Entry 8B12 (electron microscopy, 1.86 A resolution); this record covers chains F and X of the 10 polymer chains in the assembly.

[Chain F]
Molecule: Major carboxysome shell protein CsoS1A
Organism: Halothiobacillus neapolitanus
UniProt: P45689 (CSOSA_HALNC); residue numbers follow UniProt; this construct covers 1-98
Sequence (98 residues; row label = number of the first residue in the row):
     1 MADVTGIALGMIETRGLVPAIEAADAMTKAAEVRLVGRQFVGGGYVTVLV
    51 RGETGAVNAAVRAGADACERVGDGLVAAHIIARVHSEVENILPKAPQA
Not modelled in the structure: 1-5
Reported in the primary citation:
  - self-association interface (contacts with another copy of this molecule): Arg83

[Chain X]
Molecule: Carboxysome assembly protein CsoS2B
Organism: Halothiobacillus neapolitanus
UniProt: O85041 (CSOS2_HALNC); residues 7-869 here = UniProt positions 7-869
Sequence (863 residues; numbered 7 to 869; the number before each row is that of its first residue):
     7 MNPADLSGLSGKELARARRAALSKQGKAAVSNKTASVNRSTKQAASSINT
    57 NQVRSSVNEVPTDYQMADQLCSTIDHADFGTESNRVRDLCRQRREALSTI
   107 GKKAVKTNGKPSGRVRPQQSVVHNDAMIENAGDTNQSSSTSLNNELSEIC
   157 SIADDMPERFGSQAKTVRDICRARRQALSERGTRAVPPKPQSQGGPGRNG
   207 YQIDGYLDTALHGRDAAKRHREMLCQYGRGTAPSCKPTGRVKNSVQSGNA
   257 APKKVETGHTLSGGSVTGTQVDRKSHVTGNEPGTCRAVTGTEYVGTEQFT
   307 SFCNTSPKPNATKVNVTTTARGRPVSGTEVSRTEKVTGNESGVCRNVTGT
   357 EYMSNEAHFSLCGTAAKPSQADKVMFGATARTHQVVSGSDEFRPSSVTGN
   407 ESGAKRTITGSQYADEGLARLTINGAPAKVARTHTFAGSDVTGTEIGRST
   457 RVTGDESGSCRSISGTEYLSNEQFQSFCDTKPQRSPFKVGQDRTNKGQSV
   507 TGNLVDRSELVTGNEPGSCSRVTGSQYGQSKICGGGVGKVRSMRTLRGTS
   557 VSGQQLDHAPKMSGDERGGCMPVTGNEYYGREHFEPFCTSTPEPEAQSTE
   607 QSLTCEGQIISGTSVDASDLVTGNEIGEQQLISGDAYVGAQQTGCLPTSP
   657 RFNQTGNVQSMGFKNTNQPEQNFAPGEVMPTDFSIQTPARSAQNRITGND
   707 IAPSGRITGPGMLATGLITGTPEFRHAARELVGSPQPMAMAMANRNKAAQ
   757 APVVQPEVVATQEKPELVCAPRSDQMDRVSGEGKERCHITGDDWSVNKHI
   807 TGTAGQWASGRNPSMRGNARVVETSAFANRNVPKPEKPGSKITGSSGNDT
   857 QGSLITYSGGARG
Not modelled in the structure: 7-711, 732-772, 824-828
Differences from the reference sequence: conflict Val111 (Ala in O85041), Asn114 (Thr in O85041)
Cystine bridges: Cys775-Cys793

[Interface between chain F and chain X]
Residue-residue contacts (16; chain F residue first):
  Glu22(F) - Arg731(X)  salt bridge
  Ala65(F) - Met821(X)  hydrophobic
  Arg70(F) - Phe730(X)
  Leu75(F) - Gly823(X)
  Val76(F) - Arg822(X)
  Val76(F) - Gly823(X)  hydrogen bond (backbone-backbone)
  Ala77(F) - Met821(X)
  Ala78(F) - Ser820(X)
  Ala78(F) - Met821(X)  hydrogen bond (backbone-backbone)
  His79(F) - Asn818(X)
  His79(F) - Pro819(X)  hydrogen bond (side chain-backbone)
  His79(F) - Ser820(X)
  Ile80(F) - Asn818(X)
  Ile80(F) - Pro819(X)  hydrogen bond (backbone-backbone)
  Ile81(F) - Asn818(X)
  Ala82(F) - Asn818(X)
Interface residues without a listed pair, chain F (14 interface residues in all): Val61, Arg62, Val71
Interface residues without a listed pair, chain X (9 interface residues in all): Thr725
Interface features reported in the paper:
  - specific contacts: Arg731(X)-Glu22(F) (salt bridge)

[Summary]
The interface between chain F and chain X involves 14 residues on one side and 9 on the other, with 4 hydrogen
bonds and 1 salt bridge. Polar contacts include Glu22(F)-Arg731(X), His79(F)-Pro819(X) and Val76(F)-Gly823(X).
The paper describes a salt bridge between Arg731(X) and Glu22(F). The paper reports a self-association
interface involving Arg83(F).
Here chain F is Major carboxysome shell protein CsoS1A and chain X is Carboxysome assembly protein CsoS2B,
both from Halothiobacillus neapolitanus. Entry 8B12 (cryo-EM structure of carboxysomal mini-shell: icosahedral
assembly from CsoS4A/1A and CsoS2 co-expression (T = 9)) was determined by electron microscopy, deposited
together with 8B0Y and 8B11.
